8S36 - chains G and I of the 12 polymer chains in the assembly; structure by electron microscopy, 2.90 A resolution.

== Chain G ==
Molecule: CRISPR type AFERR-associated protein Csf1
Source organism: Klebsiella pneumoniae
Reference sequence: A0A7Z7WW72 (A0A7Z7WW72_KLEPN); residue numbers follow UniProt; this construct covers 1-263
Chain sequence (263 residues; row label = number of the first residue in the row):
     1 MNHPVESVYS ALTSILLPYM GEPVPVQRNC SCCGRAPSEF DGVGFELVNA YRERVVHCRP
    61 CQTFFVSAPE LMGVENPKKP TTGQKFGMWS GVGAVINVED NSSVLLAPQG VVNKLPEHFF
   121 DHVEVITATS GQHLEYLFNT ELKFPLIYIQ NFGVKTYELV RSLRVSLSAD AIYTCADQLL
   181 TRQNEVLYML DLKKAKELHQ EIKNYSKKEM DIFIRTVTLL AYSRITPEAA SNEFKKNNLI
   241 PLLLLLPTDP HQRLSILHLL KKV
Ion coordination: Zn2+: Cys30, Cys33, Cys58, Cys61

== Chain I ==
Molecule: Ts-DNA
Sequence (60 nucleotides; each row starts with the number of its first residue; numbers below 1 keep their minus sign (DC-48 is residue -48)):
   -48 CCCTCCCTCC AGCTTCCGAG ACCCTTCGGG AGGTGCATCC CGGTCTCGCT TGGCCTCCTC
Disordered / not traced: -48 to -30, 10-11

== Interface between chain G and chain I ==
Pairs across the interface - 18 pairs, chain G then chain I:
  Asn49(G) - DT2(I)  phosphate contact
  Ala50(G) - DT2(I)  hydrogen bond to the phosphate
  Tyr51(G) - DC0(I)  sugar contact
  Tyr51(G) - DT1(I)  hydrogen bond to the phosphate
  Tyr51(G) - DT2(I)  base contact
  Phe65(G) - DT2(I)  phosphate contact
  Lys78(G) - DG4(I)  sugar contact
  Lys79(G) - DT2(I)  base contact
  Lys79(G) - DG3(I)  sugar contact
  Lys79(G) - DG4(I)  sugar contact
  Thr81(G) - DG4(I)  phosphate contact
  Thr82(G) - DG3(I)  sugar contact
  Lys85(G) - DT2(I)  phosphate contact
  Met88(G) - DT1(I)  phosphate contact
  Met88(G) - DT2(I)  sugar contact
  Val154(G) - DC0(I)  sugar contact
  Val154(G) - DT1(I)  sugar contact
  Lys155(G) - DC0(I)  salt bridge to the phosphate

== Summary ==
Chain G and chain I form an interface of 12 and 5 residues respectively; the contacts include 2 hydrogen bonds
and 1 salt bridge. Among the polar pairs are Ala50(G)-DT2(I), Tyr51(G)-DT1(I) and Lys155(G)-DC0(I). Cys30(G),
Cys33(G), Cys58(G) and Cys61(G) form the Zn2+ site.
Chain G is CRISPR type AFERR-associated protein Csf1 (Klebsiella pneumoniae) and chain I is Ts-DNA; the
structure, DNA-bound Type IV-A3 CRISPR effector in complex with DinG helicase from K. pneumoniae (state II),
was determined by electron microscopy together with 8RC2, 8RC3, 8RFJ, 8S35 and 8S37 from the same study.
